9K6S - chains A and B of the 3 polymer chains in the assembly; structure by electron microscopy, 2.80 A resolution.

Chain A:
Protein: Protein argonaute-2
Source organism: Homo sapiens
Notes: EC 3.1.26.-
UniProtKB: Q9UKV8 (AGO2_HUMAN); numbering as in UniProt (aligned over 1-859)
Chain sequence (859 residues; row label = number of the first residue in the row):
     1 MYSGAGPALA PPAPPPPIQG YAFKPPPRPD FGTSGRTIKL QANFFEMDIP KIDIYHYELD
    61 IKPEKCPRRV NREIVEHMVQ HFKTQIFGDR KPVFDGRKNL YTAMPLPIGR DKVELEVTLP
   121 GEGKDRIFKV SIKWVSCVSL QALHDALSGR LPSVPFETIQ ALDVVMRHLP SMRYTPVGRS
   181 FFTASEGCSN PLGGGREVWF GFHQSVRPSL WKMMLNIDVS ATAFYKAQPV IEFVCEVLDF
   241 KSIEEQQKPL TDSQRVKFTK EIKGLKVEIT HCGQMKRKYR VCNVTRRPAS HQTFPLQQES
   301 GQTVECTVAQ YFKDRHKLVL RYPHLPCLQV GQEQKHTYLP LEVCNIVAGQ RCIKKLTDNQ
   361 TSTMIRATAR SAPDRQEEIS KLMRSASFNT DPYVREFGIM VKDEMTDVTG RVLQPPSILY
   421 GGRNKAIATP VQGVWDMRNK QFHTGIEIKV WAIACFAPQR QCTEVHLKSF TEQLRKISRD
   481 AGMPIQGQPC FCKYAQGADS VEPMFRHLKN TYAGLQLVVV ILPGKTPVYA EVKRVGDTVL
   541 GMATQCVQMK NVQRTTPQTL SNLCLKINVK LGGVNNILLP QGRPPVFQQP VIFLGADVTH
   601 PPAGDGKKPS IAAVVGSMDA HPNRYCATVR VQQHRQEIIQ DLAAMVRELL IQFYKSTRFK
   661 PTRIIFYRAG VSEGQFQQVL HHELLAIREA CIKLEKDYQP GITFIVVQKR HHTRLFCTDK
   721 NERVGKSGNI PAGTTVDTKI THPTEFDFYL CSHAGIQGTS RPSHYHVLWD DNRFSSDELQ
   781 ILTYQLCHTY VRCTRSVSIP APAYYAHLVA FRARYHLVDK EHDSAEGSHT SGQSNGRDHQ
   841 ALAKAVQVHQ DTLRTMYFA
Disordered / not traced: 1-409, 711-722, 821-837
Sequence notes: engineered mutation Ala-669 (Asp in Q9UKV8)
UniProt features mapped onto this chain:
  - region: Tyr-311 to His-316 (Interaction with guide RNA), Phe-587 to Pro-590 (Interaction with GW182 family members), Leu-650 to Lys-660 (Interaction with GW182 family members), Lys-709, Arg-710 (Interaction with guide RNA), His-753 to Arg-761 (Interaction with guide RNA), Tyr-790 to Arg-812 (Interaction with guide RNA)
  - binding site (a divalent metal cation): Asp-597, His-807
  - modified residue: Tyr-2 (3'-nitrotyrosine), Ser-387 (Phosphoserine), Pro-700 (4-hydroxyproline), Ser-824 (Phosphoserine), Ser-828 (Phosphoserine), Ser-831 (Phosphoserine), Ser-834 (Phosphoserine)
  - natural variant: Leu-192 (L192P: In LESKRES), Gly-201 (G201C: In LESKRES; G201V: In LESKRES), His-203 (H203Q: In LESKRES), Thr-357 (T357M: In LESKRES), Met-364 (M364T: In LESKRES), Ala-367 (A367P: In LESKRES), Gly-573 (G573S: In LESKRES), Gly-733 (G733R: In LESKRES), Cys-751 (C751Y: In LESKRES), Ser-760 (S760R: In LESKRES)
  - mutagenesis: Leu-140 (L140W: No effect), Phe-470 (F470V: No effect on miRNA-binding or target mRNA cleavage. Abrogates binding to the 7-methylguanosine cap of mRNA and prevents inhibition of translation. Abolishes interaction with TNRC6C ...), Phe-505 (F505V: No effect on miRNA-binding or target mRNA cleavage. Abrogates binding to the 7-methylguanosine cap of mRNA and prevents inhibition of translation and abolishes interaction with TNRC6C ...), Lys-533 (K533A: Impairs RNA cleavage), Gln-545 (Q545A: Impairs RNA cleavage), Lys-570 (K570A: Impairs RNA cleavage), Asp-597 (D597A: Abrogates RNA cleavage but does not affect binding to siRNA or translational repression), Gln-633 (Q633A: No effect; Q633R: Abrogates RNA cleavage. Binds siRNA), His-634 (H634P/A: Abrogates RNA cleavage. Binds siRNA), Glu-673 (E673A: Impairs RNA cleavage; E673G: No effect on RNA cleavage), Phe-676 (F676A/I/M/R/Y: Impairs RNA cleavage; F676V: Abrogates RNA cleavage), His-682 (H682Y: No effect), 5 further mutagenesis entries in UniProt

Chain B:
Molecule: 19-nt RNA strand
Source organism: Homo sapiens
Sequence (19 nucleotides; row label = number of the first residue in the row):
     1 UACAAGAGCC UUUCUGUUG

Interface between chain A and chain B:
Pairs across the interface - 43 pairs, chain A then chain B:
  Leu-522(A) / U1(B)  base contact
  Gly-524(A) / U1(B)  hydrogen bond to the base
  Lys-525(A) / U1(B)  base contact
  Thr-526(A) / U1(B)  base contact
  Tyr-529(A) / U1(B)  stacking on the base
  Lys-533(A) / U1(B)  salt bridge to the phosphate
  Thr-544(A) / U1(B)  phosphate contact
  Gln-545(A) / U1(B)  hydrogen bond to the phosphate
  Cys-546(A) / U1(B)  hydrogen bond to the phosphate
  Cys-546(A) / A2(B)  sugar contact
  Val-547(A) / A2(B)  phosphate contact
  Gln-548(A) / U1(B)  hydrogen bond to the phosphate
  Gln-548(A) / A2(B)  hydrogen bond to the phosphate
  Asn-551(A) / A2(B)  hydrogen bond to the base
  Gln-558(A) / A2(B)  base contact
  Thr-559(A) / A2(B)  hydrogen bond to the base
  Asn-562(A) / A2(B)  hydrogen bond to the base
  Asn-562(A) / C3(B)  hydrogen bond to the base
  Leu-563(A) / A2(B)  sugar contact
  Lys-566(A) / U1(B)  salt bridge to the phosphate
  Lys-566(A) / A2(B)  sugar contact
  Lys-570(A) / U1(B)  salt bridge to the phosphate
  Ala-603(A) / U11(B)  sugar contact
  Ala-603(A) / U12(B)  sugar contact
  Lys-709(A) / A5(B)  salt bridge to the phosphate
  His-753(A) / A4(B)  sugar contact
  Ile-756(A) / A4(B)  sugar contact
  Thr-759(A) / A5(B)  hydrogen bond to the sugar
  Thr-759(A) / G6(B)  hydrogen bond to the phosphate
  Thr-759(A) / A7(B)  phosphate contact
  Arg-761(A) / A5(B)  phosphate contact
  Arg-761(A) / G6(B)  phosphate contact
  Tyr-790(A) / C3(B)  phosphate contact
  Tyr-790(A) / A4(B)  hydrogen bond to the phosphate
  Arg-792(A) / U1(B)  salt bridge to the phosphate
  Arg-792(A) / A2(B)  hydrogen bond to the sugar
  Arg-792(A) / C3(B)  salt bridge to the phosphate
  Cys-793(A) / C3(B)  hydrogen bond to the sugar
  Val-797(A) / A4(B)  sugar contact
  Ser-798(A) / A4(B)  phosphate contact
  Ser-798(A) / A5(B)  hydrogen bond to the phosphate
  Tyr-804(A) / A4(B)  hydrogen bond to the phosphate
  Tyr-804(A) / A5(B)  hydrogen bond to the phosphate
Interface residues without a listed pair, chain A (37 interface residues in all): Thr-556, Gly-604, Gln-757, Gly-758, Arg-795, Arg-812, Tyr-815

Summary:
37 residues of chain A face 9 of chain B across their interface, with 17 hydrogen bonds, 6 salt bridges and 1
aromatic stacking contact. Polar contacts include Gly-524(A)/U1(B), Asn-551(A)/A2(B) and Thr-559(A)/A2(B).
Here chain A is Protein argonaute-2 and chain B is a 19-nt RNA strand, both from Homo sapiens. Entry 9K6S
(Cryo-EM Structure of hAGO2D669A-siRNA-target (19-nt)) was determined by electron microscopy (same publication
as 9K6P, 9K6Q, 9K6R and 9K6T).
